PDB entry 9KRR | X-ray diffraction, 1.93 A resolution | chains A and B

== Chain A (and B) ==
Protein: Cytochrome c6
Source organism: Synechocystis sp. (strain ATCC 27184 / PCC 6803 / Kazusa)
Notes: chain B of this document is another copy of the same molecule, construct and numbering; everything in this record applies to it too
Reference sequence: P46445 (CYC6_SYNY3); residues 1-85 here correspond to UniProt positions 36-120 (UniProt number = residue number + 35)
Amino-acid sequence (87 residues; each row starts with the number of its first residue; numbers below 1 keep their minus sign (Gly-1 is residue -1)):
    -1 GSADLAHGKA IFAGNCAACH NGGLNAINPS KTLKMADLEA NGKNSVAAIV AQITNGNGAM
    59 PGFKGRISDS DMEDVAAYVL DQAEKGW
Glycans and other covalent adducts: heme c (HEC) linked to Cys14, Cys17
Construct notes: expression tag (-1 to 0)
Metal / ion sites: heme c Fe: His18, Met58
Small-molecule neighbours: heme c (HEC): Asn13, His18, Asn23, Ile25, Asn26, Lys29, Thr30, Leu31, Asp35, Leu36, Asn39, Lys41, Ile47, Gln50, Ile51, Asn55, Gly56, Ala57, Met58, Pro59, Phe61, Ile65, Val73, Val77
Swiss-Prot annotation at these positions:
  - binding site (heme c): Cys14, Cys17, His18, Met58
Reported in the primary citation:
  - self-association interface (contacts with another copy of this molecule): Ala16, Cys17, Ala24, Ile25

== How chain A and chain B interact ==
Contacting residue pairs (3; chain A residue first):
  Ala16(A) - Ile25(B)
  Cys17(A) - Ile25(B)  hydrophobic
  Ile25(A) - Ile25(B)  hydrophobic
Interface residues without a listed pair, chain A (4 interface residues in all): Ala24
Interface residues without a listed pair, chain B (5 interface residues in all): Ala16, Cys17, Ala24, Ala57

== In short ==
The interface between chain A and chain B involves 4 residues on one side and 5 on the other. Covalently
linked heme c: at Cys14(A). Curated annotation (UniProt) lists 4 heme c-binding residues on chain A. From the
paper: a self-association interface involving Ala16(A), Cys17(A) and Ala24(A) among others.
Chain A and chain B are both Cytochrome c6 (Synechocystis sp. (strain ATCC 27184 / PCC 6803 / Kazusa)); the
structure, CRYSTAL STRUCTURE OF REDUCED CYTOCHROME C6 FROM Synechocystis PCC 6803, was determined by X-ray
diffraction together with 9KRC and 9KRD from the same study.
